PDB entry 7PSY | X-ray diffraction, 0.90 A resolution | chains C and D of the 4 polymer chains in the assembly

== Chain C (and D) ==
Protein: Fucose-binding lectin
Source organism: Pseudomonas aeruginosa
Notes: chain D of this document is another copy of the same molecule, construct and numbering; everything in this record applies to it too
UniProtKB: A0A069Q9V4 (A0A069Q9V4_PSEAI); residues 0-114 here correspond to UniProt positions 1-115 (UniProt number = residue number + 1)
Chain sequence (115 residues; numbered 0 to 114; the number before each row is that of its first residue; numbering starts at 0):
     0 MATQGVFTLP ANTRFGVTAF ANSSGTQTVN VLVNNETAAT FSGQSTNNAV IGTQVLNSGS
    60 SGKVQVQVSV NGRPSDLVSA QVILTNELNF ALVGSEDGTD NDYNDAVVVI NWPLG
Disordered / not traced: 0
Bound ions: Ca2+ site 1: N21, D101, N103, D104 (together with alpha-L-fucopyranose) (shared with G114(D) of chain D); Ca2+ site 2: E95, D99, D101, D104 (together with alpha-L-fucopyranose); Ca2+ site 3: G114 (together with alpha-L-fucopyranose) (shared with N21(D), D101(D), N103(D), D104(D) of chain D)
Ligand contacts: alpha-L-fucopyranose (FUC): N21, S22, S23, T45, E95, D96, G97, D99, D101, N103, D104
Reported in the primary citation:
  - binding site for alpha-L-fucopyranose: D96, D99

== Chain C / chain D interface ==
Pairs across the interface - 57 pairs, chain C then chain D:
  R13(C) - T45(D)  hydrogen bond (side chain-backbone)
  R13(C) - N46(D)  hydrogen bond
  G15(C) - N47(D)
  T17(C) - F19(D)
  F19(C) - T17(D)
  N21(C) - L113(D)
  N21(C) - G114(D)  hydrogen bond (side chain-backbone)
  T45(C) - G114(D)
  N46(C) - R13(D)  hydrogen bond
  N46(C) - V54(D)
  N47(C) - G15(D)
  N47(C) - N110(D)  hydrogen bond
  N47(C) - L113(D)
  V49(C) - T52(D)
  T52(C) - V49(D)
  V54(C) - N46(D)
  V77(C) - L83(D)
  V77(C) - T84(D)
  S78(C) - L83(D)
  A79(C) - L83(D)  hydrophobic
  V81(C) - V81(D)  hydrophobic
  V81(C) - L91(D)  hydrophobic
  L83(C) - V77(D)  hydrophobic
  L83(C) - S78(D)
  L83(C) - A79(D)  hydrophobic
  T84(C) - V77(D)
  T84(C) - Y102(D)
  E86(C) - N100(D)
  L87(C) - G93(D)
  L87(C) - D101(D)
  L87(C) - Y102(D)
  L87(C) - N103(D)
  F89(C) - L91(D)  hydrophobic
  F89(C) - V106(D)  hydrophobic
  L91(C) - V81(D)  hydrophobic
  L91(C) - F89(D)  hydrophobic
  G93(C) - L87(D)
  N100(C) - E86(D)
  D101(C) - L87(D)
  D101(C) - G114(D)
  Y102(C) - T84(D)
  Y102(C) - L87(D)
  N103(C) - L87(D)
  N103(C) - P112(D)  hydrogen bond (side chain-backbone)
  N103(C) - L113(D)
  N103(C) - G114(D)  hydrogen bond (side chain-backbone)
  V106(C) - F89(D)  hydrophobic
  V108(C) - F89(D)  hydrophobic
  N110(C) - N47(D)  hydrogen bond
  P112(C) - N103(D)  hydrogen bond (backbone-side chain)
  L113(C) - N21(D)
  L113(C) - N47(D)
  L113(C) - N103(D)
  G114(C) - N21(D)  hydrogen bond (backbone-side chain)
  G114(C) - T45(D)
  G114(C) - D101(D)
  G114(C) - N103(D)  hydrogen bond (backbone-side chain)
Also at the interface, not in a pair above, chain C (34 interface residues in all): S22, V92
Also at the interface, not in a pair above, chain D (34 interface residues in all): S22, V92, V108

== Summary ==
Chain C and chain D each contribute 34 residues to their interface; the contacts include 11 hydrogen bonds.
Among the polar pairs are R13(C)-T45(D), R13(C)-N46(D) and N21(C)-G114(D). Chain C binds alpha-L-fucopyranose.
N21(C), D101(C), N103(C) and D104(C) form the Ca2+ site 1. From the paper: a binding site for
alpha-L-fucopyranose at D96(C) and D99(C).
Chain C and chain D are both Fucose-binding lectin (Pseudomonas aeruginosa); the structure, X-ray crystal
structure of perdeuterated LecB lectin in complex with perdeuterated fucose, was determined by X-ray
diffraction, deposited together with 7PRG.
